Entry 8VYU (electron microscopy, 4.07 A resolution (low resolution: residue-level contacts below are approximate; hydrogen-bond / salt-bridge calls are withheld)); this record covers chains B and C of the 3 polymer chains in the assembly.

== Chain B (and C) ==
Name: 14-3-3 protein zeta/delta
From: Homo sapiens
Notes: chain C of this document is another copy of the same molecule, construct and numbering; everything in this record applies to it too
Reference sequence: P63104 (1433Z_HUMAN); residues 1-245 here = UniProt positions 1-245
Chain sequence (245 residues; numbered 1 to 245; the number before each row is that of its first residue):
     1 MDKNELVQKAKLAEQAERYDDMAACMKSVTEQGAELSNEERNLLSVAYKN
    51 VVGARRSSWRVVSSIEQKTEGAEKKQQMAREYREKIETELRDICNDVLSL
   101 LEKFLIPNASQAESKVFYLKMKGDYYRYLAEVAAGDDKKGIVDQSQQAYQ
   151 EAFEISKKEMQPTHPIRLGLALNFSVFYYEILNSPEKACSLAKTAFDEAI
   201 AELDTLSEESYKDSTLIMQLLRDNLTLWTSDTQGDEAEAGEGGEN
Not modelled in the structure: 71-72, 231-245 (chain C: 1, 231-245)

== Interface between chain B and chain C ==
Pairs across the interface (20):
  E5(B) with M78(C)
  K9(B) with M78(C)
  L12(B) with I65(C)
  Q15(B) with I65(C)
  A16(B) with S58(C)
  R18(B) with Y82(C); E89(C)
  D21(B) with Y82(C)
  S58(B) with A16(C)
  V62(B) with A16(C)
  I65(B) with Q15(C)
  M78(B) with E5(C); Q8(C); K9(C)
  Y82(B) with A16(C); R18(C); D21(C)
  K85(B) with D21(C)
  I86(B) with R18(C)
  E89(B) with R18(C)
Other interface residues (no listed pair), chain B (20 interface residues in all): Q8, A13, R55, V61, A79
Other interface residues (no listed pair), chain C (18 interface residues in all): L12, A13, V61, V62, K75, K85

== Summary ==
The interface between chain B and chain C involves 20 residues on one side and 18 on the other.
Both chains are 14-3-3 protein zeta/delta (Homo sapiens). Entry 8VYU (Cryo-EM Structure of the BRAF WT monomer
bound to PLX8394) was determined by electron microscopy together with 8VYO, 8VYP, 8VYQ, 8VYR and 8VYS from the
same study.
